2HK1 - chains A and B of the 4 polymer chains in the assembly; structure by X-ray diffraction, 2.30 A resolution.

== Chain A (and B) ==
Name: D-psicose 3-epimerase
Source organism: Agrobacterium tumefaciens
Notes: EC 5.3.1.-; chain B of this document is another copy of the same molecule, construct and numbering; everything in this record applies to it too
UniProtKB: A9CH28 (A9CH28_AGRT5); residues 1-289 here = UniProt positions 1-289
Sequence (309 residues; row label = number of the first residue in the row; numbers below 1 keep their minus sign (Mse-19 is residue -19)):
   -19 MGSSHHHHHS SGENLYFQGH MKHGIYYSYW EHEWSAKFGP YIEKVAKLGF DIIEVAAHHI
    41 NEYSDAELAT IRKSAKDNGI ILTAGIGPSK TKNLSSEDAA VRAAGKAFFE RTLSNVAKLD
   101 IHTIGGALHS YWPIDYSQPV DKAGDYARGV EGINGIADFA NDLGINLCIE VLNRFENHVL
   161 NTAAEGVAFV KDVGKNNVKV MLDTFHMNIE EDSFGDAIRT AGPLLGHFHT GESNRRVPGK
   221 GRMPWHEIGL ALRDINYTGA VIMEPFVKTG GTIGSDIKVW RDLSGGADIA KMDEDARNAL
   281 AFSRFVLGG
Not modelled in the structure: -19 to 0
Modified residues: Mse-19 (selenomethionine); Mse1, Mse181, Mse187, Mse223, Mse243, Mse272 (selenomethionine; parent Met)
Differences from the reference sequence: expression tag (-19 to 0)
Ion coordination: Mn2+: Glu150, Asp183, His209, Glu244 (together with D-fructose)
Small-molecule neighbours: D-fructose (FUD): Tyr6, Ile66, Gly67, Gly106, Ala107, Trp112, Glu150, Leu152, Glu156, Asp183, His186, His209, Arg215, Glu244, Ile257
Curated features (UniProtKB/Swiss-Prot):
  - active site (Proton donor/acceptor): Glu150, Glu244
  - binding site (substrate): Tyr6, Ala107, Glu156, Asp183 to His186, Arg215
  - binding site (Mn(2+)): Glu150, Asp183, His209, Glu244

== Interface between chain A and chain B ==
Residue-residue contacts - 21 pairs, chain A then chain B:
  Pro218(A) - Phe285(B)
  Gly219(A) - Phe285(B)
  Gly219(A) - Val286(B)
  Lys220(A) - His226(B)  hydrogen bond (backbone-side chain)
  Gly221(A) - His226(B)
  Arg222(A) - His226(B)
  His226(A) - Lys220(B)  hydrogen bond (side chain-backbone)
  His226(A) - Gly221(B)
  His226(A) - Arg222(B)
  Asn278(A) - Phe285(B)
  Ala279(A) - Phe285(B)
  Phe282(A) - Phe282(B)  hydrophobic
  Phe282(A) - Val286(B)  hydrophobic
  Phe285(A) - Pro218(B)
  Phe285(A) - Gly219(B)
  Phe285(A) - Lys220(B)
  Phe285(A) - Asn278(B)
  Phe285(A) - Ala279(B)
  Phe285(A) - Phe282(B)  hydrophobic
  Val286(A) - Gly219(B)
  Val286(A) - Phe282(B)  hydrophobic
Also at the interface, not in a pair above, chain A (13 interface residues in all): Val217, Asp275
Also at the interface, not in a pair above, chain B (13 interface residues in all): Val217, Asp275

== In short ==
The chain A/chain B interface involves 13 residues from each chain; the contacts include 2 hydrogen bonds. Its
one hydrogen-bonded contact is Lys220(A)-His226(B). Bound to chain A: D-fructose. From UniProt: active-site
residues Glu150(A) and Glu244(A), 8 substrate-binding residues and 4 Mn2+-binding residues on chain A.
Chain A and chain B are both D-psicose 3-epimerase (Agrobacterium tumefaciens); the structure, Crystal
structure of D-psicose 3-epimerase (DPEase) in the presence of D-fructose, was determined by X-ray
diffraction, deposited together with 2HK0.
